PDB entry 1V83 | X-ray diffraction, 1.90 A resolution | chains A and B

== Chain A (and B) ==
Protein: Galactosylgalactosylxylosylprotein 3-beta-glucuronosyltransferase 1
From: Homo sapiens
Notes: EC 2.4.1.135; fragment: catalytic domain; chain B of this document is another copy of the same molecule, construct and numbering; everything in this record applies to it too
Reference sequence: Q9P2W7 (B3GA1_HUMAN); numbering as in UniProt (aligned over 83-334)
Amino-acid sequence (253 residues; numbered 82 to 334; the number before each row is that of its first residue):
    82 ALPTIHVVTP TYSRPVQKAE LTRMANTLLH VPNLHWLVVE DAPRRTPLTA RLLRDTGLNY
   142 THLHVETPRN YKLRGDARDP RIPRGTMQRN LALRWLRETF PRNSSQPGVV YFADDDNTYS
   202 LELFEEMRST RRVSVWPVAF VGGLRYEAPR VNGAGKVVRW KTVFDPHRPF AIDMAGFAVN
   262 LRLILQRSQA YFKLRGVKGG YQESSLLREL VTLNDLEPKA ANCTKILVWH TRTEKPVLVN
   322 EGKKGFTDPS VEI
Disordered / not traced: 82, 155-161 (chain B: 150-161)
Sequence notes: cloning artifact (82)
UniProt features mapped onto this chain:
  - region: Phe245 to Asp254 (Interaction with galactose moiety of substrate glycoprotein)
  - active site: Glu284 (Proton donor/acceptor)
  - binding site (UDP-alpha-D-glucuronate): Pro91 to Tyr93, Asp122, Arg165, Arg170, Asp195 to Asp197, His311 to Arg313
  - binding site (Mn(2+)): Asp197
  - site (Interaction with galactose moiety of substrate glycoprotein): Glu228, Asn321
  - modified residue (Phosphothreonine): Thr103, Thr108
  - glycosylation (N-linked (GlcNAc...) asparagine): Asn140, Asn184, Asn303
Bound ions: Mn2+: Asp197 (together with UDP)
Ligand contacts: UDP (uridine-5'-diphosphate): Pro91, Thr92, Tyr93, Arg95, Asp122, Lys153, Arg165, Gly166, Gln169, Arg170, Asp195, Asp196, Asp197, His311, Arg313

== Chain A / chain B interface ==
Pairs across the interface (99; chain A residue first):
  Pro96(A) with Phe221(B)
  Val97(A) with Phe221(B), hydrophobic
  Ala100(A) with Thr199(B); Trp310(B), hydrophobic; Thr312(B)
  Thr103(A) with Trp310(B)
  Arg104(A) with Arg104(B); Asp197(B); Thr199(B), hydrogen bond; Thr312(B)
  Asn107(A) with Asn107(B); Thr108(B), hydrogen bond; His111(B), hydrogen bond (backbone-side chain); Tyr200(B); Leu202(B)
  Thr108(A) with Asn107(B), hydrogen bond
  Leu110(A) with His111(B)
  His111(A) with Asn107(B); Leu110(B); His111(B), hydrogen bond
  Asp197(A) with Arg104(B)
  Thr199(A) with Ala100(B); Arg104(B), hydrogen bond
  Tyr200(A) with Asn107(B)
  Leu202(A) with Asn107(B)
  Phe221(A) with Pro96(B); Val97(B); Pro317(B), hydrophobic; Ile334(B), hydrophobic
  Gly223(A) with Asn321(B), hydrogen bond (backbone-side chain)
  Gly224(A) with Val318(B); Leu319(B); Val320(B); Asn321(B), hydrogen bond (backbone-backbone); Glu322(B)
  Leu225(A) with Val318(B); Leu319(B); Asn321(B); Glu322(B); Phe327(B), hydrophobic
  Arg226(A) with Leu319(B); Glu322(B), hydrogen bond (backbone-side chain); Thr328(B), hydrogen bond; Asp329(B), hydrogen bond (side chain-backbone); Pro330(B); Val332(B), hydrogen bond (side chain-backbone); Ile334(B)
  Tyr227(A) with Thr328(B); Asp329(B), hydrogen bond (side chain-backbone); Val332(B); Ile334(B), hydrophobic
  Lys242(A) with Phe327(B)
  Thr243(A) with Phe327(B)
  Val244(A) with Asn321(B); Phe327(B), hydrophobic
  Thr305(A) with Val332(B)
  Ile307(A) with Glu333(B); Ile334(B), hydrophobic
  Trp310(A) with Ala100(B), hydrophobic; Thr103(B); Ile334(B), hydrogen bond (side chain-backbone)
  Thr312(A) with Ala100(B); Arg104(B)
  Arg313(A) with Thr314(B); Glu315(B), salt bridge
  Thr314(A) with Arg313(B)
  Glu315(A) with Arg313(B), salt bridge
  Pro317(A) with Phe221(B), hydrophobic
  Val318(A) with Gly224(B); Leu225(B)
  Leu319(A) with Gly224(B); Leu225(B); Arg226(B)
  Val320(A) with Gly224(B)
  Asn321(A) with Gly223(B), hydrogen bond (side chain-backbone); Gly224(B), hydrogen bond (backbone-backbone); Leu225(B); Val244(B)
  Glu322(A) with Gly224(B); Leu225(B); Arg226(B), hydrogen bond (side chain-backbone)
  Phe327(A) with Leu225(B), hydrophobic; Thr243(B); Val244(B), hydrophobic
  Thr328(A) with Arg226(B), hydrogen bond; Tyr227(B)
  Asp329(A) with Arg226(B), hydrogen bond (backbone-side chain); Tyr227(B), hydrogen bond (backbone-side chain)
  Pro330(A) with Arg226(B)
  Val332(A) with Arg226(B), hydrogen bond (backbone-side chain); Tyr227(B); Thr305(B); Ile307(B), hydrophobic
  Glu333(A) with Ile307(B)
  Ile334(A) with Phe221(B), hydrophobic; Arg226(B); Tyr227(B), hydrophobic; Ile307(B), hydrophobic; Trp310(B), hydrogen bond (backbone-side chain)
Interface residues without a listed pair, chain A (46 interface residues in all): Lys99, Asn198, Ser201, Ala220
Interface residues without a listed pair, chain B (44 interface residues in all): Lys99, Ser201, Lys242

== Summary ==
46 residues of chain A face 44 of chain B across their interface, with 22 hydrogen bonds and 2 salt bridges.
Among the polar pairs are Arg313(A)-Glu315(B), Arg104(A)-Thr199(B) and Asn107(A)-Thr108(B). Chain A binds UDP.
Chain A and chain B are both Galactosylgalactosylxylosylprotein 3-beta-glucuronosyltransferase 1 (Homo
sapiens); the structure, Crystal structure of human GlcAT-P in complex with Udp and Mn2+, was determined by
X-ray diffraction (same publication as 1V82 and 1V84).
